PDB entry 4W9G | X-ray diffraction, 2.70 A resolution | chains A and B of the 3 polymer chains in the assembly

Chain A:
Protein: Transcription elongation factor B polypeptide 2
Organism: Homo sapiens
UniProt: Q15370 (ELOB_HUMAN); residue numbers follow UniProt; this construct covers 1-104
Sequence (104 residues; numbered 1 to 104; the number before each row is that of its first residue):
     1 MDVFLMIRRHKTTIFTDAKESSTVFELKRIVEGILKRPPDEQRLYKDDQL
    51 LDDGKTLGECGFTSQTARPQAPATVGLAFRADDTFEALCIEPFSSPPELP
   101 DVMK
Unresolved in the structure: 104
Modified positions: Cys60 (S-(dimethylarsenic)cysteine; CAS); Cys89 (S-(dimethylarsenic)cysteine; CAS)
Curated features (UniProtKB/Swiss-Prot):
  - modified residue: Met1 (N-acetylmethionine), Thr84 (Phosphothreonine)

Chain B:
Protein: Transcription elongation factor B polypeptide 1
Organism: Homo sapiens
UniProt: Q15369 (ELOC_HUMAN); residue numbers follow UniProt; this construct covers 17-112
Sequence (97 residues; numbered 16 to 112; the number before each row is that of its first residue):
    16 MMYVKLISSDGHEFIVKREHALTSGTIKAMLSGPGQFAENETNEVNFREI
    66 PSHVLSKVCMYFTYKVRYTNSSTEIPEFPIAPEIALELLMAANFLDC
Unresolved in the structure: 16, 48-57
Construct notes: initiating methionine (16)

Chain A / chain B interface:
Contacting residue pairs - 54 pairs, chain A then chain B:
  Phe4(A) - Thr78(B)
  Met6(A) - Met75(B)  hydrophobic
  Arg8(A) - His27(B)
  Lys11(A) - Asp25(B)  hydrogen bond (side chain-backbone)
  Lys11(A) - His27(B)
  Lys11(A) - Glu28(B)  hydrogen bond (backbone-backbone)
  Thr12(A) - Glu28(B)
  Thr13(A) - Glu28(B)  hydrogen bond (backbone-backbone)
  Thr13(A) - Phe29(B)
  Thr13(A) - Ile30(B)  hydrogen bond (backbone-backbone)
  Ile14(A) - Ile30(B)
  Phe15(A) - Tyr18(B)
  Phe15(A) - Phe29(B)  hydrophobic
  Phe15(A) - Ile30(B)  hydrogen bond (backbone-backbone)
  Phe15(A) - Val31(B)  hydrophobic
  Phe15(A) - Ser71(B)
  Phe15(A) - Cys74(B)  hydrophobic
  Phe15(A) - Met75(B)  hydrophobic
  Thr16(A) - Tyr18(B)
  Asp17(A) - Lys32(B)  salt bridge
  Ile34(A) - Tyr18(B)  hydrophobic
  Ile34(A) - Ile30(B)  hydrophobic
  Leu35(A) - Ile30(B)  hydrophobic
  Pro69(A) - Met75(B)
  Pro69(A) - Thr78(B)
  Pro69(A) - Tyr79(B)  hydrophobic
  Pro69(A) - Arg82(B)
  Pro69(A) - Tyr83(B)  hydrophobic
  Gln70(A) - Met75(B)
  Gln70(A) - Tyr79(B)
  Gln70(A) - Tyr83(B)
  Gln70(A) - Pro91(B)
  Gln70(A) - Phe93(B)
  Gln70(A) - Pro94(B)
  Pro72(A) - Met75(B)
  Glu91(A) - His27(B)
  Pro92(A) - His27(B)  hydrogen bond (backbone-side chain)
  Phe93(A) - His27(B)
  Phe93(A) - Phe29(B)  hydrophobic
  Phe93(A) - Ser67(B)
  Phe93(A) - Ser71(B)
  Ser94(A) - Asp25(B)  hydrogen bond
  Ser94(A) - Pro66(B)
  Ser94(A) - Ser67(B)  hydrogen bond (backbone-side chain)
  Ser94(A) - His68(B)  hydrogen bond
  Ser95(A) - His68(B)
  Pro96(A) - His68(B)
  Pro96(A) - Glu98(B)
  Pro97(A) - Glu102(B)
  Leu99(A) - Pro97(B)
  Leu99(A) - Glu98(B)
  Pro100(A) - Leu101(B)  hydrophobic
  Met103(A) - Pro97(B)
  Met103(A) - Leu101(B)  hydrophobic
Other interface residues (no listed pair), chain A (26 interface residues in all): His10
Other interface residues (no listed pair), chain B (30 interface residues in all): Gly26, Lys72, Glu92, Ile99, Ala100

Overview:
The interface between chain A and chain B involves 26 residues on one side and 30 on the other, with 9
hydrogen bonds and 1 salt bridge. Among the polar pairs are Asp17(A)-Lys32(B), Lys11(A)-Asp25(B) and
Pro92(A)-His27(B).
Chain A is Transcription elongation factor B polypeptide 2 and chain B is Transcription elongation factor B
polypeptide 1, both from Homo sapiens; the structure, pVHL:EloB:EloC in complex with
(2S,4R)-1-(3,3-dimethylbutanoyl)-4-hydroxy-N-(3-methyl-4-(thiazol-5-yl)benzyl)pyrrolidine-2-carboxamide
(ligand 6), was determined by X-ray diffraction, deposited together with 4W9C, 4W9D, 4W9E, 4W9F, 4W9H, 4W9I
and 3 further entries.
